6F42 - chains V and X of the 22 polymer chains in the assembly; structure by electron microscopy, 5.50 A resolution (low resolution: residue-level contacts below are approximate; hydrogen-bond / salt-bridge calls are withheld).

# Chain V
Molecule: Transcription factor IIIB 70 kDa subunit
Source organism: Saccharomyces cerevisiae (strain ATCC 204508 / S288c)
Reference sequence: P29056 (TF3B_YEAST); numbering as in UniProt (aligned over 1-596)
Sequence (596 residues; numbered 1 to 596; the number before each row is that of its first residue):
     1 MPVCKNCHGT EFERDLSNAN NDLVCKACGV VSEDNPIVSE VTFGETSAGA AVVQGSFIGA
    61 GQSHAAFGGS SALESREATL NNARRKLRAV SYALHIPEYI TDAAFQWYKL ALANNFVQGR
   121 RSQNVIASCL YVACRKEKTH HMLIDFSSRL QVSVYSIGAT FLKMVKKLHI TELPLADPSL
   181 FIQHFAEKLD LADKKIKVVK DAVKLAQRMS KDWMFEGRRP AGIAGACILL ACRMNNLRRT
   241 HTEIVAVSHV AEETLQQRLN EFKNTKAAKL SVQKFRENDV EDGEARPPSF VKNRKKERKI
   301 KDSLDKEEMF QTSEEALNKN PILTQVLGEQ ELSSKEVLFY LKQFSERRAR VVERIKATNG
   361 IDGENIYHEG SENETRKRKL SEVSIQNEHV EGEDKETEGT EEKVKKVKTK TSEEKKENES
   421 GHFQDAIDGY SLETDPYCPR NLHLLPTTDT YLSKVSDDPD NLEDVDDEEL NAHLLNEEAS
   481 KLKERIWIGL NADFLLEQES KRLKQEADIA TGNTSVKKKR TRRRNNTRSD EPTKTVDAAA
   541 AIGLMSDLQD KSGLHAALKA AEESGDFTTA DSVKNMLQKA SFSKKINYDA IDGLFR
Not modelled in the structure: 1, 41-72, 298-437, 506-596
Curated features (UniProtKB/Swiss-Prot):
  - zinc finger: Met1 to Glu33 (TFIIB-type)
  - binding site (Zn(2+)): Cys4, Cys7, Cys25, Cys28
  - modified residue (Phosphoserine): Ser381, Ser384
Bound ions: Zn2+: Cys4, Cys7, Cys25

# Chain X
Molecule: Non-template DNA
Sequence (81 nucleotides; row label = number of the first residue in the row):
     1 CGTCCACTAT TTTCGGCTAC TATAAATAAA TGTTTTTTTC GCAATAGTGT GTTCGCGAAG
    61 TAACCCTTCG TGGACATTTG G
Not modelled in the structure: 1-5, 49-81

# Interface between chain V and chain X
Contacting residue pairs - 12 pairs, chain V then chain X:
  Ser75(V) with DT36(X)
  Arg76(V) with DT36(X)
  Thr79(V) with DT36(X)
  Gln118(V) with DT35(X)
  Gly119(V) with DG32(X)
  Arg120(V) with DT34(X)
  Arg121(V) with DG32(X); DT33(X); DT34(X)
  Ser122(V) with DT35(X)
  Tyr155(V) with DT21(X); DA22(X)
Also at the interface, not in a pair above, chain V (10 interface residues in all): Ala159
Also at the interface, not in a pair above, chain X (8 interface residues in all): DT37

# Overview
10 residues of chain V face 8 of chain X across their interface. Cys4(V), Cys7(V) and Cys25(V) coordinate
Zn2+. From UniProt: 4 Zn2+-binding residues on chain V.
Chain V is Transcription factor IIIB 70 kDa subunit (Saccharomyces cerevisiae (strain ATCC 204508 / S288c))
and chain X is Non-template DNA; the structure, RNA Polymerase III closed complex CC1, was determined by
electron microscopy (same publication as 6F40, 6F41 and 6F44).
